4KDM - chains A and D of the 6 polymer chains in the assembly; structure by X-ray diffraction, 2.50 A resolution.

[Chain A]
Name: Hemagglutinin
Source organism: Influenza A virus
Reference sequence: Q6DQ33 (Q6DQ33_9INFA); residues 5-325 here correspond to UniProt positions 17-337 (UniProt number = residue number + 12)
Chain sequence (322 residues; numbered 4 to 325; the number before each row is that of its first residue):
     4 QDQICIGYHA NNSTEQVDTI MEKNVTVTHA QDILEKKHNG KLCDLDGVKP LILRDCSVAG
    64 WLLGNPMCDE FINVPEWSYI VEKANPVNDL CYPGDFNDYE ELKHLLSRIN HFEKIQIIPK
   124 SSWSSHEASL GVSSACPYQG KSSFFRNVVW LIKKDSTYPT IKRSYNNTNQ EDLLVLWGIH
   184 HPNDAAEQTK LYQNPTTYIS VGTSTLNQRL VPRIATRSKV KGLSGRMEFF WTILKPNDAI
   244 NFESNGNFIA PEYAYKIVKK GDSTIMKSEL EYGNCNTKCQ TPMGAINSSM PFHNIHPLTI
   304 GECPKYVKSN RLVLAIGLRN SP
Disulfide bonds: Cys46-Cys278, Cys59-Cys71, Cys94-Cys139, Cys282-Cys306
Covalent attachments: N-acetylglucosamine (NAG) linked to Asn27, Asn169
Sequence notes: expression tag (4); engineered mutation Asp158 (Asn170 in Q6DQ33), Lys224 (Asn236 in Q6DQ33), Leu226 (Gln238 in Q6DQ33), Ile319 (Thr331 in Q6DQ33)

[Chain D]
Name: Hemagglutinin
Source organism: Influenza A virus
Reference sequence: Q6DQ33 (Q6DQ33_9INFA); residues 335-509 here correspond to UniProt positions 347-521 (UniProt number = residue number + 12)
Chain sequence (175 residues; numbered 335 to 509; the number before each row is that of its first residue):
   335 GLFGAIAGFI EGGWQGMVDG WYGYHHSNEQ GSGYAADKES TQKAIDGVTN KVNSIIDKMN
   395 TQFEAVGREF NNLERRIENL NKKMEDGFLD VWTYNAELLV LMENERTLDF HDSNVKNLYD
   455 KVRLQLRDNA KELGNGCFEF YHKCDNECME SVRNGTYDYP QYSEEARLKR EEISG
Disulfide bonds: Cys478-Cys482

[How chain A and chain D interact]
Residue-residue contacts (14):
  Asp101(A) - Leu407(D)
  Glu103(A) - Arg410(D)
  Glu104(A) - Asn406(D)
  Glu104(A) - Leu407(D)
  Glu104(A) - Glu408(D)  hydrogen bond (side chain-backbone)
  Glu104(A) - Arg409(D)  hydrogen bond (side chain-backbone)
  Glu104(A) - Arg410(D)  salt bridge
  His107(A) - Arg409(D)
  His107(A) - Arg410(D)
  Leu108(A) - Arg409(D)
  Trp234(A) - Leu407(D)  hydrophobic
  Lys262(A) - Arg409(D)
  Asp265(A) - Arg409(D)  salt bridge
  Lys308(A) - Asp424(D)  salt bridge
Interface residues without a listed pair, chain A (10 interface residues in all): Phe295
Interface residues without a listed pair, chain D (8 interface residues in all): Asn413, Tyr428

[In short]
10 residues of chain A and 8 residues of chain D are in contact, with 2 hydrogen bonds and 3 salt bridges.
Polar pairs include Glu104(A)-Arg410(D), Asp265(A)-Arg409(D) and Lys308(A)-Asp424(D). Covalently linked
N-acetylglucosamine: at Asn27(A) and Asn169(A).
Chain A is Hemagglutinin and chain D is Hemagglutinin, both from Influenza A virus; the structure, Crystal
structure of the hemagglutinin of ferret-transmissible H5N1 virus, was determined by X-ray diffraction,
deposited together with 4KDN, 4KDO and 4KDQ.
